PDB entry 5OOB | X-ray diffraction, 2.79 A resolution | chains A and Z of the 3 polymer chains in the assembly

# Chain A
Name: Nuclear cap-binding protein subunit 1
Source organism: Homo sapiens
Reference sequence: Q09161 (NCBP1_HUMAN); residues 20-790 here = UniProt positions 20-790
Chain sequence (772 residues; row label = number of the first residue in the row):
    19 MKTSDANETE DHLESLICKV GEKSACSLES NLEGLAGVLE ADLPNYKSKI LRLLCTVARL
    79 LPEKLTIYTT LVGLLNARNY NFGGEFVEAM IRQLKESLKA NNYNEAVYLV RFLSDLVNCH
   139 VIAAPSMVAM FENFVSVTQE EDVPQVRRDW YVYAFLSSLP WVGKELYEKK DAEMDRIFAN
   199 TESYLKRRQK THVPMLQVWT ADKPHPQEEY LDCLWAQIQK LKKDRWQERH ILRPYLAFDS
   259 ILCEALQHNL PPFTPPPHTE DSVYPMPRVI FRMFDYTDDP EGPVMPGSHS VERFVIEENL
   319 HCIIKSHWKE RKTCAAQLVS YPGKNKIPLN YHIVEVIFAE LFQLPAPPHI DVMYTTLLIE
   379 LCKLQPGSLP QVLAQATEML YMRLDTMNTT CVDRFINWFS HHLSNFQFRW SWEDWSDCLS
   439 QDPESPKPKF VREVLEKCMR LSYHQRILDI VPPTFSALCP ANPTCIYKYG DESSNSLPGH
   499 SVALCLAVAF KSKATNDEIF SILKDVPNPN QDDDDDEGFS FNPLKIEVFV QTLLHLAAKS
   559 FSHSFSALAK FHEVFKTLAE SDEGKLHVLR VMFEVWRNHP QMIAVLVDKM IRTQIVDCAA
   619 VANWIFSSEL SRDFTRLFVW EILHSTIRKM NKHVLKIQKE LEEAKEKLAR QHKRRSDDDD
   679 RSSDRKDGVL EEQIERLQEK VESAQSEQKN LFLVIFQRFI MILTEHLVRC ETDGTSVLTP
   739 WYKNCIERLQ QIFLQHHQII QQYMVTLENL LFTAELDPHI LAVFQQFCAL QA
Not modelled in the structure: 19-25, 527-534, 669-686
Sequence notes: initiating methionine (19)
Curated features (UniProtKB/Swiss-Prot):
  - modified residue: Thr21 (Phosphothreonine), Ser22 (Phosphoserine), Ser201 (Phosphoserine), Lys204 (N6-acetyllysine), Lys698 (N6-acetyllysine)
  - cross-link: Lys684 (Glycyl lysine isopeptide (Lys-Gly) (interchain with G-Cter in SUMO2))
  - mutagenesis: Thr21 to Ser22 (Reduced phosphorylation by RPS6KB1. Abolishes phosphorylation by RPS6KB1; when associated with A-7)

# Chain Z
Name: Negative elongation factor E
Reference sequence: P18615 (NELFE_HUMAN); residue numbers follow UniProt; this construct covers 360-380
Chain sequence (21 residues; each row starts with the number of its first residue):
   360 DKRTQIVYSD DVYKENLVDG F
Not modelled in the structure: 360, 373-378
Curated features (UniProtKB/Swiss-Prot):
  - modified residue: Glu374 (PolyADP-ribosyl glutamic acid)
  - mutagenesis: Glu374 (E374Q: Abolished poly-ADP-ribosylation by PARP1; when associated with Q-122; Q-151 and Q-172)
What the authors report for this chain:
  - post-translational modification sites: Tyr367, Tyr372 (citing earlier work)

# Chain A / chain Z interface
Contacting residue pairs (19; chain A residue first):
  Tyr461(A) - Arg362(Z)
  Lys511(A) - Asp370(Z)
  Lys557(A) - Val366(Z)  hydrogen bond (side chain-backbone)
  Ser558(A) - Ile365(Z)
  Ser560(A) - Val371(Z)
  Ser560(A) - Tyr372(Z)
  His561(A) - Tyr367(Z)
  His561(A) - Ser368(Z)
  His561(A) - Val371(Z)
  Ser564(A) - Asp370(Z)
  Ser564(A) - Val371(Z)
  Lys568(A) - Asp370(Z)  salt bridge
  Ile609(A) - Phe380(Z)
  Arg610(A) - Gly379(Z)
  Arg610(A) - Phe380(Z)  hydrogen bond (backbone-backbone)
  Gln612(A) - Gly379(Z)
  Gln612(A) - Phe380(Z)
  Cys616(A) - Phe380(Z)  hydrophobic
  His651(A) - Phe380(Z)  hydrogen bond (side chain-backbone)
Other interface residues (no listed pair), chain A (16 interface residues in all): Lys647, Met648, Glu705

# In short
Chain A and chain Z form an interface of 16 and 10 residues respectively, with 3 hydrogen bonds and 1 salt
bridge. Polar pairs include Lys568(A)-Asp370(Z), Lys557(A)-Val366(Z) and His651(A)-Phe380(Z). From UniProt: 2
mutagenesis sites on chain A; one mutagenesis site on chain Z. The paper reports modification sites Tyr367(Z)
and Tyr372(Z).
Chain A is Nuclear cap-binding protein subunit 1 (Homo sapiens) and chain Z is Negative elongation factor E;
the structure, Complex of human nuclear cap-binding complex with M7GTP and nelf-E C-terminal peptide, was
determined by X-ray diffraction together with 5OO6 from the same study.
